6YMP - chains H and I of the 3 polymer chains in the assembly; structure by X-ray diffraction, 1.42 A resolution.

# Chain H
Protein: Prothrombin
Organism: Homo sapiens
Notes: EC 3.4.21.5
UniProt: P00734 (THRB_HUMAN); the construct lacks a stretch of the UniProt sequence and is renumbered around it, so the offset changes along the chain: 16-36 = UniProt 364-384; 37-60 = UniProt 386-409; 61-77 = UniProt 419-435; 78-97 = UniProt 437-456; 7 more segments
Chain sequence (259 residues; each row starts with the number of its first residue; note: 3 numbers in that range are skipped by the numbering (no residue carries them; nothing is unmodelled there); a row labelled like 60A-60I holds insertion residues (60A, then the next letters in order)):
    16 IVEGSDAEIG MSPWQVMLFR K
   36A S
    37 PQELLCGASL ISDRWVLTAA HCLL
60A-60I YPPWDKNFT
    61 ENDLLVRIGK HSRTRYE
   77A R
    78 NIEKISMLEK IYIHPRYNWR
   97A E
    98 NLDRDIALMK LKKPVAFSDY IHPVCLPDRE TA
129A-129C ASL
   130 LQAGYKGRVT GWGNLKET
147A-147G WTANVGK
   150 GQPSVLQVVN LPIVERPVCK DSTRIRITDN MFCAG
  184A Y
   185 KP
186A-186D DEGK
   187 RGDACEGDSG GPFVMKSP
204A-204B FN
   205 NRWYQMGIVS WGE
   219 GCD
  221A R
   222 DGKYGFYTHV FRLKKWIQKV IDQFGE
Disordered / not traced: 147A-147G, 247
Cystine bridges: Cys42-Cys58, Cys168-Cys182, Cys191-Cys220
Covalent attachments: N-acetylglucosamine (NAG) linked to Asn60G
Metal / ion sites: Na+ site 1: Lys169, Thr172, Phe204A; Na+ site 2: Arg221A, Lys224
Small-molecule neighbours: D6Y (3-[(5-tert-butyl-1,2-oxazol-3-yl)methyl]oxetan-3-amine): His57, Tyr60A, Trp60D, Glu97A, Asn98, Leu99, Ile174, Trp215, Gly216

# Chain I
Protein: Hirudin variant-2
UniProt: P09945 (HIRV2_HIRME); residues 517-528 here correspond to UniProt positions 61-72 (UniProt number = residue number - 456)
Chain sequence (12 residues; numbered 517 to 528; the number before each row is that of its first residue):
   517 GDFEEIPEEY LQ
Disordered / not traced: 517
Modified residues: Tyr526 (O-sulfo-L-tyrosine; TYS)

# Chain H / chain I interface
Contacting residue pairs (19):
  Phe34(H) with Phe519(I), hydrophobic
  Gln38(H) with Phe519(I); Ile522(I)
  Leu40(H) with Phe519(I)
  Leu65(H) with Ile522(I), hydrophobic; Tyr526(I)
  Arg67(H) with Ile522(I)
  Arg73(H) with Phe519(I)
  Thr74(H) with Asp518(I); Phe519(I); Glu520(I), hydrogen bond (backbone-backbone)
  Arg75(H) with Glu520(I)
  Tyr76(H) with Glu520(I), hydrogen bond (backbone-side chain); Glu521(I); Pro523(I); Tyr526(I)
  Glu80(H) with Tyr526(I)
  Lys81(H) with Tyr526(I)
  Ile82(H) with Tyr526(I)
Also at the interface, not in a pair above, chain H (14 interface residues in all): Met32, Glu39

# In short
The interface between chain H and chain I involves 14 residues on one side and 7 on the other; the contacts
include 2 hydrogen bonds. Among the polar pairs are Tyr76(H)-Glu520(I) and Thr74(H)-Glu520(I). Bound to chain
H: compound D6Y. Covalently linked N-acetylglucosamine: at Asn60G(H).
Here chain H is Prothrombin (Homo sapiens) and chain I is Hirudin variant-2. Entry 6YMP (Thrombin in complex
with 3-((5-(tert-butyl)isoxazol-3-yl)methyl)oxetan-3-amine (j54)) was determined by X-ray diffraction.
